7AM8 - chain A; structure by X-ray diffraction, 2.04 A resolution.

# Chain A
Name: Subtilisin BPN'
Notes: EC 3.4.21.62
UniProt: P00782 (SUBT_BACAM); residues 1-275 here correspond to UniProt positions 108-382 (UniProt number = residue number + 107)
Chain sequence (272 residues; row label = number of the first residue in the row; note: 9 numbers in that range are skipped by the numbering (no residue carries them; nothing is unmodelled there)):
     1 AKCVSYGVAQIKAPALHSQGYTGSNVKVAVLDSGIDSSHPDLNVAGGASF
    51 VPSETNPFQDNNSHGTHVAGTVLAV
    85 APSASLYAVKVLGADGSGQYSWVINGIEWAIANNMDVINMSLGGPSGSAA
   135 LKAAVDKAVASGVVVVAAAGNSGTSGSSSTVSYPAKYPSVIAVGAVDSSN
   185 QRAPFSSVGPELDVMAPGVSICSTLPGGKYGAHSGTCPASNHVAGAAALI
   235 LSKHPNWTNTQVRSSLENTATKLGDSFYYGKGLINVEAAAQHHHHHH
Unresolved in the structure: 1, 278-281
Construct notes: engineered mutation Lys-2 (Gln109 in P00782), Cys-3 (Ser110 in P00782), Ser-5 (Pro112 in P00782), Ala-9 (Ser116 in P00782), Leu-31 (Ile138 in P00782), Asn-43 (Lys150 in P00782), Phe-50 (Met157 in P00782), Ala-74 (Gly190 in P00782), Val-107 (Ile214 in P00782), Ser-156 (Glu263 in P00782), Ser-166 (Gly273 in P00782), Ala-169 (Gly276 in P00782), Pro-188 (Ser295 in P00782), Cys-206 (Gln313 in P00782), Gly-212 (Asn319 in P00782), His-217 (Tyr324 in P00782), Ser-218 (Asn325 in P00782), Cys-221 (Ser328 in P00782), Pro-222 (Met329 in P00782), Asn-225 (Pro332 in P00782), Ala-254 (Thr361 in P00782), Glu-271 (Gln378 in P00782); expression tag (276-281)
Cystine bridges: Cys-3/Cys-206
Ion coordination: Na+ site 1: Tyr-21, Ser-37, His-39, Leu-42; Na+ site 2: Ala-169, Tyr-171, Val-174
Ligand contacts:
  - acrylic acid (AKR): His-64, Asn-155, His-217, Gly-219, Thr-220, Cys-221, Pro-222
  - histidine (HIS): Trp-241, Gln-245, Ser-248, Ser-249, Asn-252, His-276, His-277
From the paper describing this entry:
  - contacts within the chain: Ala-187/Phe-189 (hydrophobic contact), Pro-188/Phe-189 (hydrophobic contact), Phe-189/Val-203 (hydrophobic contact), Ala-179/Phe-189 (hydrophobic contact), Phe-189/Gly-202 (hydrophobic contact), Phe-189/Gly-219 (hydrophobic contact), Phe-189/Thr-220 (hydrophobic contact), Ser-125/Asn-225 (hydrogen bond), Asn-123/Asn-225 (hydrogen bond), Cys-221/Asn-225 (hydrogen bond)
  - catalytic residues: Asn-155 (proposed by the authors, not directly observed)
  - binding site for acrylic acid: His-217, Pro-222 (from molecular simulation)
  - catalytic residues: Asp-32, His-64, Cys-221 (citing earlier work)
  - specificity-determining residues: His-217 (from molecular simulation)
  - mutagenesis - F189W: increased catalytic activity
  - mutagenesis - N225A: increased stability (from molecular simulation)
  - specificity-determining residues: Phe-189

# In short
Chain A binds histidine and acrylic acid. The Na+ site 1 is built by Tyr-21, Ser-37, His-39 and Leu-42.
Ala-169, Tyr-171 and Val-174 form the Na+ site 2. From the paper: catalytic residues Asn-155, Asp-32 and
His-64 among others; F189W increases catalytic activity.
Chain A is Subtilisin BPN'; the structure, Crystal structure of Omniligase mutant W189F, was determined by
X-ray diffraction, deposited together with 7AM3, 7AM4, 7AM5, 7AM6 and 7AM7.
